6E7T - chains A and B; structure by X-ray diffraction, 2.31 A resolution.

== Chain A ==
Molecule: Glutamate receptor ionotropic, NMDA 1
Organism: Xenopus laevis
Notes: fragment: Extracellular residues 23-407
UniProt: A0A1L8F5J9 (NMDZ1_XENLA), isoform A0A1L8F5J9-8; residues 23-407 here = UniProt positions 23-407
Chain sequence (385 residues; row label = number of the first residue in the row):
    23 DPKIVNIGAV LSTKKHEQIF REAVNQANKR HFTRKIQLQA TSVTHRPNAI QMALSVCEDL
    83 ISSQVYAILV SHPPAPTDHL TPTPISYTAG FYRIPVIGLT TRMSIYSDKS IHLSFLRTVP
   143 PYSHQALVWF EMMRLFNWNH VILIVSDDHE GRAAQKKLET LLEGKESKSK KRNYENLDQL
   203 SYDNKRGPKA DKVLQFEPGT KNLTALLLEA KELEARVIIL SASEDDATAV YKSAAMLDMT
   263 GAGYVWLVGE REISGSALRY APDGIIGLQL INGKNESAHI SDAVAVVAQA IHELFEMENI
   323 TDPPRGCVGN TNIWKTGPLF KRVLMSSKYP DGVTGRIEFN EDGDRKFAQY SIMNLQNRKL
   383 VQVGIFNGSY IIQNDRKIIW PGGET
Unresolved in the structure: 97-101, 186-208, 406-407
Construct notes: engineered mutation Gln-61 (Asn in A0A1L8F5J9), Gln-371 (Asn in A0A1L8F5J9)
Disulfide bonds: Cys-79/Cys-329
Covalently attached groups: N-acetylglucosamine (NAG) linked to Asn-297, Asn-389
Ion coordination: Na+: Phe-137, Asp-364
Ligand contacts: HYY (N-{4-[(2S)-3-{[2-(3,4-dichlorophenyl)ethyl](propyl)amino}-2-hydroxypropoxy]phenyl}methanesulfonamide): Tyr-109, Thr-110, Phe-113, Arg-115, Lys-131, Ser-132, Ile-133, Leu-135

== Chain B ==
Molecule: Glutamate receptor ionotropic, NMDA 2B
Organism: Rattus norvegicus
Notes: fragment: Extracellular residues 32-394
UniProt: Q00960 (NMDE2_RAT); residue numbers follow UniProt; this construct covers 32-393
Chain sequence (363 residues; numbered 32 to 394; the number before each row is that of its first residue):
    32 PPSIGIAVIL VGTSDEVAIK DAHEKDDFHH LSVVPRVELV AMNETDPKSI ITRICDLMSD
    92 RKIQGVVFAD DTDQEAIAQI LDFISAQTLT PILGIHGGSS MIMADKDESS MFFQFGPSIE
   152 QQASVMLNIM EEYDWYIFSI VTTYFPGYQD FVNKIRSTIE NSFVGWELEE VLLLDMSLDD
   212 GDSKIQNQLK KLQSPIILLY CTKEEATYIF EVANSVGLTG YGYTWIVPSL VAGDTDTVPS
   272 EFPTGLISVS YDEWDYGLPA RVRDGIAIIT TAASDMLSEH SFIPEPKSSC YNTHEKRIYQ
   332 SNMLNRYLIN VTFEGRDLSF SEDGYQMHPK LVIILLNKER KWERVGKWKD KSLQMKYYVW
   392 PRM
Unresolved in the structure: 55-60, 394
Construct notes: engineered mutation Asp-348 (Asn in Q00960); expression tag (394)
Disulfide bonds: Cys-86/Cys-321
Covalently attached groups: N-acetylglucosamine (NAG) linked to Asn-74, Asn-341
Ligand contacts: HYY (N-{4-[(2S)-3-{[2-(3,4-dichlorophenyl)ethyl](propyl)amino}-2-hydroxypropoxy]phenyl}methanesulfonamide): Pro-78, Ile-82, Gln-110, Ile-111, Phe-114, Met-134, Asp-136, Thr-174, Tyr-175, Phe-176, Pro-177, Leu-205, Asp-206, Met-207, Ser-208, Glu-236
Curated features (UniProtKB/Swiss-Prot):
  - binding site (Zn(2+)): His-127, Glu-284
  - glycosylation (N-linked (GlcNAc...) asparagine): Asn-74, Asn-341

== Interface between chain A and chain B ==
Pairs across the interface (49; chain A residue first):
  Pro-69(A) / His-325(B)
  Asn-70(A) / Cys-321(B)  hydrogen bond (side chain-backbone)
  Asn-70(A) / Tyr-322(B)  hydrogen bond (side chain-backbone)
  Asn-70(A) / Asn-323(B)
  Asn-70(A) / Thr-324(B)
  Asn-70(A) / His-325(B)  hydrogen bond
  Ala-71(A) / Phe-114(B)
  Ala-71(A) / Gln-118(B)
  Ile-72(A) / Ile-82(B)  hydrophobic
  Ile-72(A) / Gln-118(B)
  Ile-72(A) / Thr-119(B)
  Ile-72(A) / Cys-321(B)  hydrophobic
  Gln-73(A) / Tyr-322(B)
  Leu-76(A) / Lys-79(B)
  Leu-76(A) / Ile-82(B)  hydrophobic
  Leu-76(A) / Thr-83(B)
  Cys-79(A) / Lys-79(B)
  Glu-80(A) / Lys-79(B)  salt bridge
  Phe-113(A) / Pro-78(B)
  Phe-113(A) / Ala-107(B)  hydrophobic
  Tyr-114(A) / Asp-77(B)
  Tyr-114(A) / Pro-78(B)
  Lys-131(A) / Tyr-175(B)
  Lys-131(A) / Asp-206(B)  salt bridge
  Lys-131(A) / Ser-208(B)
  Ser-132(A) / Tyr-175(B)  hydrogen bond (side chain-backbone)
  Ser-132(A) / Pro-177(B)
  Ser-132(A) / Tyr-179(B)
  Leu-135(A) / Ser-208(B)
  Cys-329(A) / Asp-77(B)
  Cys-329(A) / Lys-79(B)
  Val-330(A) / Asp-77(B)
  Val-330(A) / Lys-79(B)
  Val-330(A) / Ser-80(B)
  Gly-331(A) / Glu-75(B)
  Gly-331(A) / Asp-77(B)  hydrogen bond (backbone-side chain)
  Asn-332(A) / Asp-77(B)
  Thr-333(A) / Thr-76(B)
  Thr-333(A) / Asp-77(B)
  Thr-333(A) / Gln-105(B)
  Pro-340(A) / Ser-208(B)
  Pro-340(A) / Leu-209(B)
  Pro-340(A) / Asp-210(B)  hydrogen bond (backbone-backbone)
  Leu-341(A) / Asp-210(B)
  Lys-343(A) / Ser-208(B)  hydrogen bond
  Lys-343(A) / Leu-209(B)
  Arg-344(A) / Leu-209(B)
  Arg-344(A) / Asp-210(B)  salt bridge
  Arg-344(A) / Asp-213(B)  salt bridge
Other interface residues (no listed pair), chain A (25 interface residues in all): Ala-75, Tyr-109, Met-347
Other interface residues (no listed pair), chain B (28 interface residues in all): Cys-86, Ile-111

== In short ==
Chain A and chain B form an interface of 25 and 28 residues respectively; the contacts include 7 hydrogen
bonds and 4 salt bridges. Among the polar pairs are Glu-80(A)/Lys-79(B), Lys-131(A)/Asp-206(B) and
Arg-344(A)/Asp-210(B). Compound HYY is bound between chain A and chain B.
Here chain A is Glutamate receptor ionotropic, NMDA 1 (Xenopus laevis) and chain B is Glutamate receptor
ionotropic, NMDA 2B (Rattus norvegicus). Entry 6E7T (Heterodimer of the GluN1b-GluN2B NMDA receptor
amino-terminal domains bound to allosteric inhibitor 93-6) was determined by X-ray diffraction.
